Entry 2EXK (X-ray diffraction, 2.20 A resolution); this record covers chains B and D of the 4 polymer chains in the assembly.

Chain B (and D):
Molecule: beta-D-xylosidase
Source organism: Geobacillus stearothermophilus
Notes: EC 3.2.1.37; chain D of this document is another copy of the same molecule, construct and numbering; everything in this record applies to it too
Reference sequence: Q68HB3 (Q68HB3_BACST); numbering as in UniProt (aligned over 1-535)
Amino-acid sequence (535 residues; row label = number of the first residue in the row):
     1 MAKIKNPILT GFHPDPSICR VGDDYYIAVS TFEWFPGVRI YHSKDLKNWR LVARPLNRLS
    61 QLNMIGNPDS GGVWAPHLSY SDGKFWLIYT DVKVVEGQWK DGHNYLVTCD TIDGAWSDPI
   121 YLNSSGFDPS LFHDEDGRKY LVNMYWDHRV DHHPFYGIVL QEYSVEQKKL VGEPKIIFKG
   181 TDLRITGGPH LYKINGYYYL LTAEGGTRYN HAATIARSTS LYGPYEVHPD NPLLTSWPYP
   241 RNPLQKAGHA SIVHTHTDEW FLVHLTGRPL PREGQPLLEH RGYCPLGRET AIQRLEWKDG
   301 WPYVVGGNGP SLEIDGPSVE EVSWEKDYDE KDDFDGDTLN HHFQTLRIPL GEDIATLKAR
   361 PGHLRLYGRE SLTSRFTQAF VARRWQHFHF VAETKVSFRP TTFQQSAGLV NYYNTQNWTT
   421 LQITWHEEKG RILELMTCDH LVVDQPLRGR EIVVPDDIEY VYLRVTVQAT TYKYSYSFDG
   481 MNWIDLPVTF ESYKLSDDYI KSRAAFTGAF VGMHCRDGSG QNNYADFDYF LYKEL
Disordered / not traced: 1-2
Differences from the reference sequence: engineered mutation Ala2 (Ser in Q68HB3), Gly187 (Glu in Q68HB3)
Ion coordination: Ca2+: Asp333, Gly362, Asp528
Small-molecule neighbours: alpha-D-xylopyranose (XYS): Asp15, Phe32, Trp74, Ala75, Lys100, Phe127, Asp128, Phe155, Ile185, Gly206, Thr207, Arg208, His249, Arg288, Arg503, Phe506

Chain B / chain D interface:
Residue-residue contacts (34):
  His153(B) - Pro276(D)
  Asp182(B) - Arg241(D)  salt bridge
  Asp182(B) - Gln275(D)
  Asp182(B) - Pro276(D)
  Asp182(B) - Leu277(D)  hydrogen bond (backbone-backbone)
  Leu183(B) - Pro276(D)
  Leu183(B) - Leu277(D)  hydrophobic
  Leu183(B) - Leu278(D)  hydrophobic
  Arg184(B) - Gly274(D)  hydrogen bond (side chain-backbone)
  Arg184(B) - Pro276(D)
  Ile185(B) - Glu279(D)
  Asn210(B) - Leu278(D)
  Asn210(B) - Glu279(D)
  Trp237(B) - Trp237(D)
  Trp237(B) - Pro240(D)
  Trp237(B) - Leu278(D)  hydrophobic
  Trp237(B) - Arg281(D)
  Pro238(B) - Trp237(D)  hydrophobic
  Arg241(B) - Asp182(D)  salt bridge
  Gly274(B) - Arg184(D)  hydrogen bond (backbone-side chain)
  Gln275(B) - Asp182(D)
  Pro276(B) - His153(D)
  Pro276(B) - Asp182(D)
  Pro276(B) - Leu183(D)
  Pro276(B) - Arg184(D)
  Leu277(B) - Asp182(D)  hydrogen bond (backbone-backbone)
  Leu277(B) - Leu183(D)
  Leu278(B) - Leu183(D)  hydrophobic
  Leu278(B) - Asn210(D)
  Leu278(B) - Trp237(D)  hydrophobic
  Glu279(B) - Ile185(D)
  Glu279(B) - Asn210(D)
  Arg281(B) - Trp237(D)
  Arg503(B) - Glu279(D)  salt bridge
Other interface residues (no listed pair), chain B (19 interface residues in all): Gly205, Pro240
Other interface residues (no listed pair), chain D (18 interface residues in all): Gly205, Pro238

In short:
The interface between chain B and chain D involves 19 residues on one side and 18 on the other; the contacts
include 4 hydrogen bonds and 3 salt bridges. Polar contacts include Asp182(B)-Arg241(D), Arg503(B)-Glu279(D)
and Arg184(B)-Gly274(D). Bound to chain B: alpha-D-xylopyranose.
Chain B and chain D are both beta-D-xylosidase (Geobacillus stearothermophilus); the structure, Structure of
the family43 beta-Xylosidase E187G from geobacillus stearothermophilus in complex with xylobiose, was
determined by X-ray diffraction (same publication as 2EXH, 2EXI and 2EXJ).
